PDB entry 7WIC | electron microscopy, 2.80 A resolution | chains A and B of the 6 polymer chains in the assembly

== Chain A ==
Protein: Guanine nucleotide-binding protein G(i) subunit alpha-1
Organism: Homo sapiens
Reference sequence: P63096 (GNAI1_HUMAN); residue numbers follow UniProt; this construct covers 1-354
Amino-acid sequence (354 residues; row label = number of the first residue in the row):
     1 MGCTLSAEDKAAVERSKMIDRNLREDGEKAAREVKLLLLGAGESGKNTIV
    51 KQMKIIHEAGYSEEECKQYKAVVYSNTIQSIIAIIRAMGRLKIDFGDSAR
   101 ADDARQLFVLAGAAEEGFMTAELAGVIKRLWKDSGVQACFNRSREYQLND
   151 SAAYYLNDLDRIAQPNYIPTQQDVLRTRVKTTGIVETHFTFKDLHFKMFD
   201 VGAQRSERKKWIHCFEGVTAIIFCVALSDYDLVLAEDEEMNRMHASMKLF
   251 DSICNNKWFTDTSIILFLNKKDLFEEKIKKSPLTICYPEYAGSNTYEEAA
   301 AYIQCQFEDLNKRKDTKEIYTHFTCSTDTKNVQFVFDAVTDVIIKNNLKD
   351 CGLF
Disordered / not traced: 1-2, 55-181
Sequence notes: conflict Asn47 (Ser in P63096), Ala203 (Gly in P63096), Ala245 (Glu in P63096), Ser326 (Ala in P63096)

== Chain B ==
Protein: Guanine nucleotide-binding protein G(I)/G(S)/G(T) subunit beta-1
Organism: Rattus norvegicus
Reference sequence: P54311 (GBB1_RAT); residue numbers follow UniProt; this construct covers 2-340
Amino-acid sequence (345 residues; row label = number of the first residue in the row; numbers below 1 keep their minus sign (Met-4 is residue -4)):
    -4 MGSLLQSELDQLRQEAEQLKNQIRDARKACADATLSQITNNIDPVGRIQM
    46 RTRRTLRGHLAKIYAMHWGTDSRLLVSASQDGKLIIWDSYTTNKVHAIPL
    96 RSSWVMTCAYAPSGNYVACGGLDNICSIYNLKTREGNVRVSRELAGHTGY
   146 LSCCRFLDDNQIVTSSGDTTCALWDIETGQQTTTFTGHTGDVMSLSLAPD
   196 TRLFVSGACDASAKLWDVREGMCRQTFTGHESDINAICFFPNGNAFATGS
   246 DDATCRLFDLRADQELMTYSHDNIICGITSVSFSKSGRLLLAGYDDFNCN
   296 VWDALKADRAGVLAGHDNRVSCLGVTDDGMAVATGSWDSFLKIWN
Disordered / not traced: -4 to 1
Sequence notes: initiating methionine (-4); expression tag (-3 to 1)

== Interface between chain A and chain B ==
Contacting residue pairs (46; chain A residue first):
  Ala12(A) with Asn88(B)
  Val13(A) with Asn88(B)
  Arg15(A) with Val90(B), hydrogen bond (side chain-backbone); His91(B)
  Ser16(A) with Asn88(B); Lys89(B), hydrogen bond (side chain-backbone)
  Ile19(A) with Lys89(B); Val90(B); Ala92(B), hydrophobic
  Asp20(A) with Lys89(B), salt bridge
  Leu23(A) with Gly53(B); Leu55(B); Lys78(B); Ile80(B), hydrophobic; Lys89(B)
  Asp26(A) with Lys78(B), salt bridge
  Gly27(A) with Leu55(B)
  Thr182(A) with Asn119(B), hydrogen bond (backbone-side chain)
  Gly183(A) with Leu117(B); Asn119(B)
  Ile184(A) with Trp99(B); Leu117(B), hydrogen bond (backbone-backbone)
  Phe199(A) with Trp99(B), hydrophobic
  Gln204(A) with Leu117(B); Gly144(B); Tyr145(B), hydrogen bond (side chain-backbone)
  Ser206(A) with Tyr145(B); Gly162(B), hydrogen bond (side chain-backbone)
  Glu207(A) with Asp186(B), hydrogen bond (backbone-side chain); Cys204(B); Asp228(B)
  Lys210(A) with Tyr145(B); Met188(B); Asp228(B), salt bridge; Asn230(B); Asp246(B), salt bridge
  Trp211(A) with Leu117(B), hydrophobic
  His213(A) with Lys57(B), hydrogen bond (backbone-side chain); Tyr59(B), hydrogen bond
  Cys214(A) with Tyr59(B); Trp99(B)
  Phe215(A) with Trp99(B), hydrophobic; Leu117(B), hydrophobic
  Glu216(A) with Lys57(B), salt bridge
  Trp258(A) with Arg314(B); Trp332(B), hydrophobic
Interface residues without a listed pair, chain A (24 interface residues in all): Glu186
Interface residues without a listed pair, chain B (28 interface residues in all): Arg96, Met101, Asp118

== Overview ==
The interface between chain A and chain B involves 24 residues on one side and 28 on the other, with 9
hydrogen bonds and 5 salt bridges. Polar pairs include Asp20(A)-Lys89(B), Asp26(A)-Lys78(B) and
Lys210(A)-Asp228(B).
Here chain A is Guanine nucleotide-binding protein G(i) subunit alpha-1 (Homo sapiens) and chain B is Guanine
nucleotide-binding protein G(I)/G(S)/G(T) subunit beta-1 (Rattus norvegicus). Entry 7WIC (Cryo-EM structure of
the SS-14-bound human SSTR2-Gi1 complex) was determined by electron microscopy together with 7WIG from the
same study.
